3MK9 - chain A; structure by X-ray diffraction, 2.08 A resolution.

# Chain A
Protein: Ricin
Organism: Ricinus communis
Notes: EC 3.2.2.22
UniProtKB: P02879 (RICI_RICCO); residues 1-198 here correspond to UniProt positions 36-233 (UniProt number = residue number + 35)
Chain sequence (189 residues; row label = number of the first residue in the row; note: 10 numbers in that range are skipped by the numbering (no residue carries them; nothing is unmodelled there); numbering starts at 0):
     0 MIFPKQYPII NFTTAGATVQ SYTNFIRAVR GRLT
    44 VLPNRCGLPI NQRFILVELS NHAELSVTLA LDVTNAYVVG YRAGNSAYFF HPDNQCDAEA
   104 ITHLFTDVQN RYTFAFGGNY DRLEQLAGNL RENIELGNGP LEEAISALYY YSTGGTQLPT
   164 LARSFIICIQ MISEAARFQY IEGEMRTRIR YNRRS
Disordered / not traced: 0-5, 189-198
Disulfide bonds: Cys49-Cys99
Differences from the reference sequence: initiating methionine (0); engineered mutation Cys49 (Val84 in P02879), Cys99 (Glu134 in P02879)

# Summary
Chain A is Ricin (Ricinus communis); the structure, Stabilized Ricin Immunogen 1-33/44-198, was determined by
X-ray diffraction (same publication as 3LC9).
